6M6I - chains B and C of the 17 polymer chains in the assembly; structure by electron microscopy, 4.05 A resolution (low resolution: residue-level contacts below are approximate; hydrogen-bond / salt-bridge calls are withheld).

# Chain B (and C)
Name: Major capsid protein
Source organism: Human herpesvirus 2
Notes: chain C of this document is another copy of the same molecule, construct and numbering; everything in this record applies to it too
Reference sequence: P89442 (MCP_HHV2H); residues 1-1374 here = UniProt positions 1-1374
Amino-acid sequence (1374 residues; numbered 1 to 1374; the number before each row is that of its first residue):
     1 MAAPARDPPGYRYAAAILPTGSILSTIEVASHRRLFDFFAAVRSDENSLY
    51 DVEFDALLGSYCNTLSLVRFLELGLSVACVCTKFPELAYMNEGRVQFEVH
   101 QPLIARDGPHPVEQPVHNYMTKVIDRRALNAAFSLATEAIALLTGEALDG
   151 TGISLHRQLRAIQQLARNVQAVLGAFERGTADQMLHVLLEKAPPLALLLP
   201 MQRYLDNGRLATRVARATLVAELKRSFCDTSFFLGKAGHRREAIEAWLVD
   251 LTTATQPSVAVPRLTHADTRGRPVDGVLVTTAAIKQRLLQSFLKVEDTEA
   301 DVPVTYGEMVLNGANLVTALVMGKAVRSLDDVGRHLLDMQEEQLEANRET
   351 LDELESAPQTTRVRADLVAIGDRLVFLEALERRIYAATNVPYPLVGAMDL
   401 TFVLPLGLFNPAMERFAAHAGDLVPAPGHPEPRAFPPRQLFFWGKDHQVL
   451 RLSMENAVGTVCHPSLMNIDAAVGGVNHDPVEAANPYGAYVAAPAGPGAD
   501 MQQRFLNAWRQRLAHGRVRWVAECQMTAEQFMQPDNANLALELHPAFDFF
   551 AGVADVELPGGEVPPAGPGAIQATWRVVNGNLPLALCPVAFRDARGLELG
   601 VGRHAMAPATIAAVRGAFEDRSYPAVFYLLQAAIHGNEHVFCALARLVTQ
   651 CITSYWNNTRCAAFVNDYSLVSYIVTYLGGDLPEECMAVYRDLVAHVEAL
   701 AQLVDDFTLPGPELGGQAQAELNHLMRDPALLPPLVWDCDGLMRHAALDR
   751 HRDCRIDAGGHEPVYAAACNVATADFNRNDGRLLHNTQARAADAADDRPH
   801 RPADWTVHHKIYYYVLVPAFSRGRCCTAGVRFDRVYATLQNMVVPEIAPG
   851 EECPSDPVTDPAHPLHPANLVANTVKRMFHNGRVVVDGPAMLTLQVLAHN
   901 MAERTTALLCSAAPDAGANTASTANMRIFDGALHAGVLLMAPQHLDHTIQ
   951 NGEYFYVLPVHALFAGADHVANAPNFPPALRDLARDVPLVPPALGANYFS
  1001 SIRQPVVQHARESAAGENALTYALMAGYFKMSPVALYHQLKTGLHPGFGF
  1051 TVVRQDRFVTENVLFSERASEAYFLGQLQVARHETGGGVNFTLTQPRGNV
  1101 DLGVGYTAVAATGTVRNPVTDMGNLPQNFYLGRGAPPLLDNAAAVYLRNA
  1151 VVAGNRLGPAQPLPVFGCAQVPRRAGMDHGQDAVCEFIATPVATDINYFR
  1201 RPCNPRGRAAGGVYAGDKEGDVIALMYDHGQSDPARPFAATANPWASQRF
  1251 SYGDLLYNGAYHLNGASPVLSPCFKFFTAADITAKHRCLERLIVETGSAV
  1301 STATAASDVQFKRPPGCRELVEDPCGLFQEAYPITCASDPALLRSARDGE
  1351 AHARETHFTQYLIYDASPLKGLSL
Unresolved in the structure: 1-5, 209-211, 343-346

# Chain B / chain C interface
Pairs across the interface (207):
  F84(B) - F54(C)
  E86(B) - F54(C)
  Y89(B) - V52(C)
  Y89(B) - F54(C)
  M90(B) - F54(C)
  M90(B) - D55(C)
  M90(B) - L58(C)
  E92(B) - D55(C)
  E92(B) - A56(C)
  G93(B) - A56(C)
  R94(B) - A56(C)
  R94(B) - L57(C)
  R94(B) - L58(C)
  R94(B) - G59(C)
  V95(B) - G59(C)
  Q96(B) - G59(C)
  Q96(B) - S60(C)
  F97(B) - Y61(C)
  E98(B) - Y61(C)
  E98(B) - C62(C)
  E98(B) - N63(C)
  V99(B) - N63(C)
  H100(B) - C62(C)
  H100(B) - N63(C)
  H100(B) - R167(C)
  Q101(B) - A387(C)
  Q101(B) - N389(C)
  P102(B) - L65(C)
  P102(B) - R178(C)
  L103(B) - A131(C)
  L103(B) - A175(C)
  L103(B) - R178(C)
  I104(B) - R178(C)
  I104(B) - G179(C)
  I104(B) - D182(C)
  I104(B) - I384(C)
  I104(B) - Y385(C)
  I104(B) - T388(C)
  A105(B) - L129(C)
  A105(B) - N130(C)
  A105(B) - A131(C)
  A105(B) - A175(C)
  R106(B) - L129(C)
  R106(B) - N130(C)
  R106(B) - V390(C)
  D107(B) - A128(C)
  D107(B) - L129(C)
  G108(B) - A128(C)
  P109(B) - R1318(C)
  V112(B) - A131(C)
  V112(B) - A132(C)
  E113(B) - A132(C)
  Q114(B) - A132(C)
  Q114(B) - N1090(C)
  P115(B) - A132(C)
  P115(B) - F133(C)
  P115(B) - N168(C)
  H117(B) - Q164(C)
  H117(B) - N168(C)
  I124(B) - L58(C)
  R203(B) - R1116(C)
  Y204(B) - N1117(C)
  N207(B) - P391(C)
  R213(B) - R1173(C)
  R213(B) - R1174(C)
  R213(B) - A1175(C)
  R213(B) - G1176(C)
  R213(B) - M1177(C)
  R213(B) - D1308(C)
  V214(B) - M1177(C)
  V214(B) - Q1181(C)
  V214(B) - A1305(C)
  V214(B) - S1307(C)
  V214(B) - D1308(C)
  A217(B) - M1177(C)
  A217(B) - D1178(C)
  A217(B) - G1180(C)
  T218(B) - N1117(C)
  T218(B) - V1119(C)
  A221(B) - K445(C)
  A221(B) - D446(C)
  A221(B) - D1178(C)
  E222(B) - N1117(C)
  K224(B) - D1178(C)
  T253(B) - Q286(C)
  M309(B) - L58(C)
  A319(B) - F54(C)
  L320(B) - A14(C)
  L320(B) - V52(C)
  V321(B) - A15(C)
  M322(B) - R12(C)
  G323(B) - E53(C)
  G323(B) - F54(C)
  G323(B) - D55(C)
  K324(B) - D55(C)
  A325(B) - F54(C)
  A325(B) - D55(C)
  A325(B) - A56(C)
  A325(B) - L57(C)
  V326(B) - L57(C)
  R327(B) - L57(C)
  R327(B) - L58(C)
  L336(B) - H156(C)
  M339(B) - L159(C)
  Q340(B) - G152(C)
  Q340(B) - L155(C)
  N347(B) - Q163(C)
  R348(B) - Q170(C)
  E349(B) - C62(C)
  E349(B) - R167(C)
  M413(B) - R433(C)
  M413(B) - D1339(C)
  M413(B) - P1340(C)
  E414(B) - R1344(C)
  R415(B) - P425(C)
  F416(B) - L423(C)
  F416(B) - V424(C)
  F416(B) - R433(C)
  F416(B) - A1341(C)
  A417(B) - V424(C)
  A418(B) - L423(C)
  H419(B) - G421(C)
  H419(B) - D422(C)
  A420(B) - G421(C)
  A420(B) - D422(C)
  V521(B) - P710(C)
  C524(B) - T708(C)
  C524(B) - L709(C)
  A528(B) - R451(C)
  E529(B) - K1041(C)
  Q533(B) - G1154(C)
  P534(B) - G1154(C)
  P534(B) - N1155(C)
  E619(B) - R691(C)
  D620(B) - R691(C)
  R621(B) - V675(C)
  R621(B) - R691(C)
  R621(B) - E698(C)
  S622(B) - V675(C)
  S622(B) - G679(C)
  S622(B) - M687(C)
  S622(B) - R691(C)
  N658(B) - G680(C)
  N658(B) - E684(C)
  T659(B) - E684(C)
  T659(B) - R691(C)
  R660(B) - E684(C)
  R824(B) - Q702(C)
  R883(B) - G680(C)
  R883(B) - D681(C)
  H944(B) - P802(C)
  L945(B) - E638(C)
  L945(B) - Y677(C)
  L945(B) - P802(C)
  L945(B) - W805(C)
  D946(B) - T676(C)
  D946(B) - Y677(C)
  H947(B) - E638(C)
  H947(B) - Y677(C)
  H947(B) - A789(C)
  T948(B) - Y677(C)
  A979(B) - E713(C)
  R981(B) - P802(C)
  R981(B) - A803(C)
  D982(B) - A718(C)
  D982(B) - Q719(C)
  R985(B) - D705(C)
  R985(B) - A720(C)
  R985(B) - R727(C)
  D986(B) - D705(C)
  R1011(B) - D706(C)
  S1013(B) - G602(C)
  A1014(B) - G602(C)
  F1074(B) - L58(C)
  L1102(B) - Y61(C)
  N1197(B) - V449(C)
  N1197(B) - R1344(C)
  R1201(B) - D446(C)
  R1201(B) - Q448(C)
  R1201(B) - H1179(C)
  Y1214(B) - A1175(C)
  Y1214(B) - G1176(C)
  Y1214(B) - M1177(C)
  Y1214(B) - D1178(C)
  A1215(B) - A1175(C)
  G1216(B) - A1175(C)
  D1221(B) - A1175(C)
  L1225(B) - A1175(C)
  L1225(B) - G1176(C)
  Q1231(B) - A1175(C)
  S1232(B) - R1174(C)
  D1233(B) - R1174(C)
  P1234(B) - R1174(C)
  P1234(B) - G1176(C)
  P1234(B) - M1177(C)
  P1234(B) - D1178(C)
  A1235(B) - D1178(C)
  A1235(B) - H1179(C)
  P1237(B) - R1156(C)
  F1238(B) - L450(C)
  F1238(B) - N1124(C)
  F1238(B) - R1156(C)
  E1350(B) - R1347(C)
  E1355(B) - R1344(C)
  F1358(B) - V424(C)
  F1358(B) - P425(C)
  F1358(B) - A426(C)
Interface residues without a listed pair, chain B (127 interface residues in all): Y119, D206, V220, R225, E245, V249, V259, L311, A412, A434, M532, N657, D968, N972, R1200, A1224, A1351
Interface residues without a listed pair, chain C (127 interface residues in all): S134, A166, A171, V172, G174, Q290, A386, P432, E455, I674, L682, R744, R801, D804, D1121, A1306, D1348

# In short
The chain B/chain C interface involves 127 residues from each chain.
Both chains are Major capsid protein (Human herpesvirus 2). Entry 6M6I (Structure of HSV2 B-capsid portal
vertex) was determined by electron microscopy together with 6M6G and 6M6H from the same study.
